6MXS - chains H and A of the 4 polymer chains in the assembly; structure by X-ray diffraction, 1.95 A resolution.

# Chain H (and A)
Molecule: anti-VEGF-A Fab fragment bH1 heavy chain
From: Homo sapiens
Notes: engineered mutation(s): Y33W,D98F,G99M; chain A of this document is another copy of the same molecule, construct and numbering; everything in this record applies to it too
UniProt: V9HW68 (V9HW68_HUMAN); residues 103-219 here correspond to UniProt positions 130-246 (UniProt number = residue number + 27)
Amino-acid sequence (236 residues; row label = number of the first residue in the row; a row labelled like 82A-82C holds insertion residues (82A, then the next letters in order)):
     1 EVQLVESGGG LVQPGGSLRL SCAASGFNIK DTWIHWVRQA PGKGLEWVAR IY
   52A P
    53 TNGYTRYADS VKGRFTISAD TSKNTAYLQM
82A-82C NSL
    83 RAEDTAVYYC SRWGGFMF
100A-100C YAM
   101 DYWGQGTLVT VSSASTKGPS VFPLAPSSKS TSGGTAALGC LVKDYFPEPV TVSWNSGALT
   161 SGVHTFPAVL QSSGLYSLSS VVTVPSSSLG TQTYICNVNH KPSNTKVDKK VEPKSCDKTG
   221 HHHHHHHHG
Unresolved in the structure: 128-132, 216-229 (chain A: 128-131, 216-229)
Disulfide bonds: Cys22-Cys92, Cys140-Cys196
Sequence notes: expression tag (220-229)

# Chain H / chain A interface
Residue-residue contacts - 28 pairs, chain H then chain A:
  Asp31(H) - Phe98(A)
  Thr32(H) - Phe98(A)
  Trp33(H) - Phe98(A)  hydrogen bond (side chain-backbone)
  Trp33(H) - Phe100(A)  hydrophobic
  Tyr52(H) - Phe98(A)  hydrogen bond (side chain-backbone)
  Tyr52(H) - Met99(A)
  Trp95(H) - Phe98(A)  hydrophobic
  Trp95(H) - Phe100(A)  hydrophobic
  Gly96(H) - Phe98(A)
  Gly97(H) - Phe98(A)
  Phe98(H) - Asp31(A)
  Phe98(H) - Thr32(A)
  Phe98(H) - Trp33(A)  hydrogen bond (backbone-side chain)
  Phe98(H) - Tyr52(A)  hydrogen bond (backbone-side chain)
  Phe98(H) - Trp95(A)  hydrophobic
  Phe98(H) - Gly96(A)
  Phe98(H) - Gly97(A)
  Phe98(H) - Phe98(A)  hydrophobic
  Phe98(H) - Met99(A)
  Phe98(H) - Phe100(A)
  Met99(H) - Tyr52(A)
  Met99(H) - Phe98(A)
  Phe100(H) - Trp33(A)  hydrophobic
  Phe100(H) - Trp95(A)  hydrophobic
  Phe100(H) - Phe98(A)
  Phe100(H) - Phe100(A)  hydrophobic
  Phe100(H) - Tyr100A(A)
  Tyr100A(H) - Tyr100A(A)  hydrogen bond

# Overview
Chain H and chain A each contribute 11 residues to their interface; the contacts include 5 hydrogen bonds.
Polar pairs include Trp33(H)-Phe98(A), Tyr52(H)-Phe98(A) and Tyr100A(H)-Tyr100A(A).
Both chains are anti-VEGF-A Fab fragment bH1 heavy chain (Homo sapiens). Entry 6MXS (Crystal structure of the
dimeric bH1-Fab variant [HC-Y33W,HC-D98F,HC-G99M]) was determined by X-ray diffraction, deposited together
with 6MXR, 6MY4 and 6MY5.
